Entry 4L0D (X-ray diffraction, 2.97 A resolution); this record covers chains A and B.

[Chain A (and B)]
Name: Cystathionine beta-synthase
Organism: Homo sapiens
Notes: EC 4.2.1.22; chain B of this document is another copy of the same molecule, construct and numbering; everything in this record applies to it too
Reference sequence: P35520 (CBS_HUMAN); residue numbers follow UniProt; this construct covers 1-514, 525-551
Amino-acid sequence (549 residues; numbered 1 to 559; 10 numbers in that range are skipped by the numbering (no residue carries them; nothing is unmodelled there); the number before each row is that of its first residue):
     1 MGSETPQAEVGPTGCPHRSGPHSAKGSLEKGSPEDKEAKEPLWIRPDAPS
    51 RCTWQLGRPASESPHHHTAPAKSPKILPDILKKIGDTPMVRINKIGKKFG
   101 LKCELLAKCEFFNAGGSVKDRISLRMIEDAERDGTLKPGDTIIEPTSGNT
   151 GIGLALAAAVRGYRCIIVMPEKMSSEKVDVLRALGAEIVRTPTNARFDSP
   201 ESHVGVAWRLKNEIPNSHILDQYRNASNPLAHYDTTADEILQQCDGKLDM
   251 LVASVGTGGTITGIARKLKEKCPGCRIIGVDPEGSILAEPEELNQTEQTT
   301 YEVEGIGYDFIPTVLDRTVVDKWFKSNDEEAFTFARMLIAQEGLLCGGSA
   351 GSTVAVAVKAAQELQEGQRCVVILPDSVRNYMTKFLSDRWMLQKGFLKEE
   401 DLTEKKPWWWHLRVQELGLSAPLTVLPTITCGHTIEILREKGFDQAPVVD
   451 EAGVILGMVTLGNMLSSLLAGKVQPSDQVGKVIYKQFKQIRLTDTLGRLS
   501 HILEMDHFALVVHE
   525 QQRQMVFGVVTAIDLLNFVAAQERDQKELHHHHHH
Disordered / not traced: 1-40, 402, 525-527, 551-559 (chain B: 1-40, 525-527, 550-559)
Sequence notes: engineered mutation G2 (Pro in P35520); expression tag (552-559)
Swiss-Prot annotation at these positions:
  - binding site (heme): C52, H65
  - binding site (pyridoxal 5'-phosphate): N149, G256 to T260, S349
  - modified residue: S27 (Phosphoserine), K119 (N6-(pyridoxal phosphate)lysine), S199 (Phosphoserine)
  - cross-link: K211 (Glycyl lysine isopeptide (Lys-Gly) (interchain with G-Cter in SUMO))
  - natural variant: R18 (R18C: Results in 1/3 to 2/3 the enzyme activity of the wild-type), P49 (P49L: In CBSD), R58 (R58W: In CBSD), H65 (H65R: In CBSD), P78 (P78R: In CBSD), G85 (G85R: In CBSD), T87 (T87N: In CBSD), P88 (P88S: In CBSD), L101 (L101P: In CBSD), K102 (K102N: In CBSD; K102Q), C109 (C109R: In CBSD), A114 (A114V: In CBSD), 81 further natural variant entries in UniProt
  - mutagenesis: C272 (C272A: Reduced heme content and cystathionine beta-synthase activity), C275 (C275S: Reduced heme content and cystathionine beta-synthase activity)
Glycans and other covalent adducts: pyridoxal phosphate (PLP) linked to K119
Metal / ion sites: heme Fe: C52, H65
Small-molecule neighbours:
  - heme (HEM): P49, S50, R51, C52, T53, W54, R58, P59, E62, S63, P64, H65, R224, N225, A226, P229, L230, Y233, T262, G263, R266, V314
  - pyridoxal phosphate (PLP): V118, N149, H232, S254, V255, G256, T257, G258, G259, T260, E304, G305, I306, S349, P375, D376, Y381
Reported in the primary citation:
  - heme coordination: C52, H65 (citing earlier work)
  - binding site for pyridoxal phosphate: K119 (citing earlier work)
  - contacts within the chain: K172-Y301 (hydrogen bond), M173-R190 (hydrogen bond), P170-R190 (hydrogen bond), T193-N194 (hydrogen bond), R196-D198, R196-S199 (hydrogen bond), F197-S202 (backbone contact), S199-S202 (hydrogen bond), Y301-V303, S174-E304 (hydrogen bond)
  - conformationally variable residues (loop rearrangement): E171 to S174, T191 to S202
  - allosteric site: E201, P422, L423, F443, D444, A446, P447, V448, M458, V459, T460, N463, Y484, F487, H507, F508, A509, V533, V534, T535, I537, D538 (proposed by the authors, not directly observed)

[How chain A and chain B interact]
Pairs across the interface (135):
  K75(A) - Q242(B)
  K75(A) - Q243(B)
  K75(A) - D245(B)  salt bridge
  I76(A) - M89(B)
  I76(A) - L106(B)  hydrophobic
  I76(A) - Q243(B)
  I76(A) - R369(B)
  L77(A) - P88(B)  hydrophobic
  L77(A) - M89(B)  hydrogen bond (backbone-backbone)
  L77(A) - V90(B)
  L77(A) - R91(B)  hydrogen bond (backbone-backbone)
  P78(A) - R91(B)
  P78(A) - N93(B)  hydrogen bond (backbone-side chain)
  D79(A) - V90(B)
  D79(A) - N93(B)
  I80(A) - V90(B)
  I80(A) - F112(B)  hydrophobic
  I80(A) - E342(B)
  I80(A) - G343(B)
  I80(A) - L344(B)  hydrophobic
  K83(A) - P88(B)
  K83(A) - F112(B)
  P88(A) - L77(B)  hydrophobic
  P88(A) - K83(B)
  M89(A) - I76(B)
  M89(A) - L77(B)  hydrogen bond (backbone-backbone)
  V90(A) - L77(B)
  V90(A) - I80(B)
  R91(A) - L77(B)  hydrogen bond (backbone-backbone)
  R91(A) - P78(B)
  N93(A) - P78(B)  hydrogen bond (side chain-backbone)
  N93(A) - D79(B)
  K94(A) - A159(B)  hydrogen bond (side chain-backbone)
  K94(A) - V160(B)  hydrogen bond (side chain-backbone)
  L106(A) - I76(B)  hydrophobic
  F112(A) - I80(B)  hydrophobic
  F112(A) - K83(B)
  F112(A) - F112(B)
  F112(A) - A114(B)  hydrophobic
  L156(A) - G343(B)
  A159(A) - K94(B)  hydrogen bond (backbone-side chain)
  A159(A) - A340(B)
  A159(A) - Q341(B)
  V160(A) - K94(B)  hydrogen bond (backbone-side chain)
  E171(A) - Q486(B)  hydrogen bond
  E171(A) - D506(B)
  E171(A) - H507(B)
  S175(A) - M505(B)
  D179(A) - L386(B)
  V180(A) - M382(B)  hydrophobic
  R182(A) - E504(B)  salt bridge
  A183(A) - A340(B)
  I188(A) - L503(B)
  I188(A) - E504(B)
  V189(A) - L503(B)
  V189(A) - A536(B)  hydrophobic
  R190(A) - L503(B)
  R190(A) - E504(B)
  R190(A) - M505(B)
  R190(A) - H507(B)
  T191(A) - H507(B)
  P192(A) - Y484(B)  hydrophobic
  P192(A) - H507(B)
  N194(A) - Y484(B)
  A195(A) - N463(B)
  A195(A) - Y484(B)
  R196(A) - N463(B)  hydrogen bond (backbone-side chain)
  R196(A) - S466(B)
  R196(A) - A470(B)
  D198(A) - S466(B)  hydrogen bond
  S199(A) - G462(B)
  S199(A) - N463(B)
  P200(A) - G462(B)
  E201(A) - D444(B)
  E201(A) - T460(B)  hydrogen bond
  E201(A) - Y484(B)
  E201(A) - H507(B)
  R209(A) - I537(B)
  L210(A) - L540(B)  hydrophobic
  E213(A) - L540(B)
  E213(A) - N541(B)
  I214(A) - L540(B)  hydrophobic
  Q242(A) - K75(B)
  Q243(A) - K75(B)
  Q243(A) - I76(B)
  D245(A) - K75(B)  salt bridge
  I339(A) - A183(B)
  A340(A) - A159(B)
  A340(A) - A183(B)
  Q341(A) - A159(B)
  E342(A) - I80(B)
  E342(A) - V160(B)
  G343(A) - I80(B)
  G343(A) - L156(B)
  R369(A) - I76(B)
  R379(A) - M382(B)
  M382(A) - R379(B)
  L386(A) - D179(B)
  D444(A) - E201(B)
  T460(A) - E201(B)  hydrogen bond
  G462(A) - S199(B)
  G462(A) - P200(B)
  N463(A) - N194(B)
  N463(A) - A195(B)
  N463(A) - R196(B)
  N463(A) - S199(B)
  S466(A) - R196(B)  hydrogen bond
  S466(A) - D198(B)  hydrogen bond
  A470(A) - R196(B)
  K472(A) - R196(B)
  Y484(A) - P192(B)  hydrophobic
  Y484(A) - A195(B)
  Y484(A) - E201(B)  hydrogen bond
  Q486(A) - E171(B)  hydrogen bond
  L503(A) - I188(B)
  L503(A) - V189(B)
  L503(A) - R190(B)
  E504(A) - R182(B)  salt bridge
  E504(A) - I188(B)
  E504(A) - R190(B)  hydrogen bond (backbone-side chain)
  M505(A) - S175(B)
  M505(A) - R190(B)
  D506(A) - E171(B)
  D506(A) - R190(B)
  H507(A) - E171(B)
  H507(A) - R190(B)
  H507(A) - T191(B)
  H507(A) - P192(B)
  F508(A) - P192(B)  hydrophobic
  A536(A) - V189(B)  hydrophobic
  I537(A) - R209(B)
  L540(A) - L210(B)  hydrophobic
  L540(A) - E213(B)
  L540(A) - I214(B)  hydrophobic
  N541(A) - E213(B)
Also at the interface, not in a pair above, chain A (82 interface residues in all): N113, A114, E176, L184, V206, L344, L345, V378, D388, S467, A544
Also at the interface, not in a pair above, chain B (83 interface residues in all): N113, G162, E176, V180, L184, V206, I339, L345, V378, Q445, K472, F508, A544, R548

[In short]
The interface between chain A and chain B involves 82 residues on one side and 83 on the other, with 20
hydrogen bonds and 4 salt bridges. Polar contacts include K75(A)-D245(B), R182(A)-E504(B) and P78(A)-N93(B).
Chain A binds heme. From the paper: a binding site for pyridoxal phosphate at K119(A); heme coordination by
C52(A) and H65(A).
Both chains are Cystathionine beta-synthase (Homo sapiens). Entry 4L0D (Crystal structure of delta516-525
human cystathionine beta-synthase containing C-terminal 6xHis-tag) was determined by X-ray diffraction
together with 4L27, 4L28 and 4L3V from the same study.
